Entry 7WV3 (electron microscopy, 2.26 A resolution); this record covers chains B and E of the 6 polymer chains in the assembly.

[Chain B]
Molecule: Toll-like receptor 3
From: Homo sapiens
Reference sequence: O15455 (TLR3_HUMAN); residue numbers follow UniProt; this construct covers 24-904
Amino-acid sequence (890 residues; numbered 24 to 913; the number before each row is that of its first residue):
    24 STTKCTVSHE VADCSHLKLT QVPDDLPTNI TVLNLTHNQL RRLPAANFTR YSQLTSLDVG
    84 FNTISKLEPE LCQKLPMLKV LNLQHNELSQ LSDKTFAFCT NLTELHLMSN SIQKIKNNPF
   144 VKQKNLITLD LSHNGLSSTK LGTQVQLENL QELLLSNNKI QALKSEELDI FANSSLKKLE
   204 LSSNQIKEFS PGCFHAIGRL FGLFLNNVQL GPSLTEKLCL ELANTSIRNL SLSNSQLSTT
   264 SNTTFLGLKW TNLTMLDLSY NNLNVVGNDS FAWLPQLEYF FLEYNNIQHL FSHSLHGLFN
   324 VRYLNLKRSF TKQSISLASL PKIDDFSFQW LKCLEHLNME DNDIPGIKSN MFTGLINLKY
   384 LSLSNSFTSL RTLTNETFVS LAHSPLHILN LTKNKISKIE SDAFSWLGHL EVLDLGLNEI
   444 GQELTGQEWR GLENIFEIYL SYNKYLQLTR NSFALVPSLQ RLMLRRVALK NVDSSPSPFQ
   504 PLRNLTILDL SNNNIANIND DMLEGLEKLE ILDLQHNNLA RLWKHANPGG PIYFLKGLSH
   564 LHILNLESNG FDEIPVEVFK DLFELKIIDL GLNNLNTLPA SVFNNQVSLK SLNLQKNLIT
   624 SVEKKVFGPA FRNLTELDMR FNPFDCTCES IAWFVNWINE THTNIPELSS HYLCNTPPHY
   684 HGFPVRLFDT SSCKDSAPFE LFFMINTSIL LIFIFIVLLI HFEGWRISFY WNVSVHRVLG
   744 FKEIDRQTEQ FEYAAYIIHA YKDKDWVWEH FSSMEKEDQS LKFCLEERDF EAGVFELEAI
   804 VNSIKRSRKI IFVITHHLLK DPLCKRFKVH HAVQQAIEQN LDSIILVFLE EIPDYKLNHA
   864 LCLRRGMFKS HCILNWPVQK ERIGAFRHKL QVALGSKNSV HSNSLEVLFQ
Not modelled in the structure: 24-28, 697-913
Differences from the reference sequence: expression tag (905-913)
Curated features (UniProtKB/Swiss-Prot):
  - modified residue (Phosphotyrosine): Tyr759, Tyr858
  - glycosylation (N-linked (GlcNAc...) asparagine): Asn52, Asn57, Asn70, Asn124, Asn196, Asn247, Asn252, Asn265, Asn275, Asn291, Asn398, Asn413, Asn507, Asn636, Asn662
  - cross-link (Glycyl lysine isopeptide (Lys-Gly)): Lys765 (interchain with G-Cter in ubiquitin), Lys812 (interchain with G-Cter in ubiquitin), Lys831 (interchain with G-Cter in ubiquitin)
  - natural variant: Ser134 (S134P: No effect on IFNL1 induction), Arg251 (R251G: No effect on IFNL1 induction), Pro554 (P554S: In IMD83), Phe732 (F732L: No effect on IFNL1 induction), Glu746 to His904 (deletion: Inhibition of IFNL1 induction), Trp769 to His904 (deletion: Inhibition of IFNL1 induction), Arg867 (R867Q: Inhibition of IFNL1 induction), Met870 (M870V: Inhibition of IFNL1 induction)
  - mutagenesis: Cys95 (C95A: Reduced response to ds-RNA), Cys122 (C122A: Reduced response to ds-RNA), Asn196 (N196G: Reduced expression levels; when associated with R-247), Asn247 (N247R: Reduced response to ds-RNA. Reduced expression levels; when associated with G-196), His539 (H539A: No effect; H539E: Loss of RNA binding. Constitutive activation of NF-kappa-B), Asn541 (N541A: Loss of RNA binding. Abolishes activation of NF-kappa-B), Tyr759 (Y759F: Reduced activation of NF-kappa-B in response to ds-RNA. Reduced induction of IL-8 in response to ds-RNA. Loss of interaction with WDFY1), Lys812 (K812R: Loss of ubiquitination by ZNRF1), Lys831 (K831R: Loss of ubiquitination by TRIM3), Tyr858 (Y858F: Loss of interaction with WDFY1)
Disulfide bonds: Cys95-Cys122, Cys649-Cys677
Glycans and other covalent adducts: N-acetylglucosamine (NAG) linked to Asn57, Asn196, Asn247, Asn252, Asn265, Asn291, Asn398, Asn413, Asn507
What the authors report for this chain:
  - binding site for the 80-nt RNA strand (chain E): His39, His60, His539, Asn541

[Chain E]
Molecule: 80-nt RNA strand
Sequence (80 nucleotides; each row starts with the number of its first residue):
     1 CCCCCCCCCC CCCCCCCCCC CCCCCCCCCC CCCCCCCCCC CCCCCCCCCC CCCCCCCCCC
    61 CCCCCCCCCC CCCCCCCCCC

[Chain B / chain E interface]
Residue-residue contacts (18):
  His39(B) with C42(E), salt bridge to the phosphate
  Lys41(B) with C41(E), sugar contact; C42(E), sugar contact
  His60(B) with C41(E), salt bridge to the phosphate
  Asn61(B) with C40(E), hydrogen bond to the sugar
  Gln62(B) with C40(E), hydrogen bond to the sugar; C41(E), hydrogen bond to the sugar
  Phe84(B) with C40(E), phosphate contact; C41(E), phosphate contact
  Thr86(B) with C40(E), sugar contact
  His108(B) with C40(E), salt bridge to the phosphate
  Glu110(B) with C39(E), sugar contact
  Asn517(B) with C61(E), base contact
  Ala519(B) with C62(E), sugar contact
  Asn541(B) with C62(E), base contact
  Arg544(B) with C63(E), sugar contact
  Lys619(B) with C53(E), phosphate contact; C54(E), phosphate contact
Other interface residues (no listed pair), chain B (15 interface residues in all): Asn85

[In short]
Chain B and chain E form an interface of 15 and 9 residues respectively; the contacts include 3 hydrogen bonds
and 3 salt bridges. Among the polar pairs are Asn61(B)-C40(E), Gln62(B)-C40(E) and Gln62(B)-C41(E). The paper
reports a binding site for the 80-nt RNA strand (chain E) at His39(B), His60(B) and His539(B) among others.
Here chain B is Toll-like receptor 3 (Homo sapiens) and chain E is an 80-nt RNA strand. Entry 7WV3 (Toll-like
receptor3 linear cluster) was determined by electron microscopy together with 7WV4, 7WV5, 7WVE and 7WVJ from
the same study.
